PDB entry 1JB4 | X-ray diffraction, 2.23 A resolution | chains A and B

Chain A (and B):
Protein: Nuclear transport factor 2
Source organism: Rattus norvegicus
Notes: chain B of this document is another copy of the same molecule, construct and numbering; everything in this record applies to it too
Reference sequence: P61972 (NTF2_RAT); residues 1-127 here = UniProt positions 1-127
Amino-acid sequence (127 residues; row label = number of the first residue in the row):
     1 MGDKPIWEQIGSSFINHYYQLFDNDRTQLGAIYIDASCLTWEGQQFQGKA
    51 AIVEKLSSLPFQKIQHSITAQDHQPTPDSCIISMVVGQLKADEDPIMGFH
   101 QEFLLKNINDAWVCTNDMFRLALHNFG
Disordered / not traced: 1-3, 127
Construct notes: conflict Asn16 (Gln in P61972); engineered mutation Glu102 (Met in P61972)
Swiss-Prot annotation at these positions:
  - modified residue: Lys4 (N6-acetyllysine)
  - mutagenesis: Trp7 (W7A: No effect on interaction with GDP-bound RAN. Decreased interaction with nucleoporins. Decreased localization to the nuclear pore complex. Decreased GDP-bound RAN and other proteins nuclear import), Tyr19 (Y19A: Loss of interaction with GDP-bound RAN. Loss of GDP-bound RAN nuclear import), Asp23 (D23A/N: No effect on interaction with GDP-bound RAN. Increases GDP-bound RAN nuclear import. Increased interaction with nucleoporins and localization to the nuclear pore complex ...), Glu42 (E42D: Loss of interaction with GDP-bound RAN. Loss of GDP-bound RAN nuclear import; E42K: Loss of interaction with GDP-bound RAN. No effect on interaction with nucleoporins ...), Ile64 (I64A: No effect on homodimerization. Decreased interaction with GDP-bound RAN. Loss of interaction with nucleoporins and localization to the nuclear pore complex; I64Q: No effect on homodimerization ...), His66 (H66A: Loss of interaction with GDP-bound RAN. No effect on interaction with nucleoporins. Decreased proteins nuclear import), Met84 (M84E: Decreased homodimerization), Asp92 to Asp94 (Loss of interaction with GDP-bound RAN. No effect on interaction with nucleoporins. Loss of proteins nuclear import), Asp117 (D117N: Decreased interaction with GDP-bound RAN. No effect on interaction with nucleoporins. No effect on proteins nuclear import), Met118 (M118E: Loss of homodimerization. Decreased interaction with GDP-bound RAN. Decreased interaction with nucleoporins. Decreased localization to the nuclear pore complex), His124 (Loss of interaction with GDP-bound RAN. No effect on interaction with nucleoporins. Decreased proteins nuclear import), Phe126 (Decreased interaction with GDP-bound RAN. No effect on interaction with nucleoporins. No effect on proteins nuclear import)

Interface between chain A and chain B:
Residue-residue contacts (63; chain A residue first):
  Trp7(A) with Gln45(B)
  Cys38(A) with Gln74(B)
  Leu39(A) with Gln74(B)
  Thr40(A) with Asp72(B); Gln74(B), hydrogen bond
  Gln47(A) with Trp7(B)
  Ala70(A) with Arg120(B)
  Asp72(A) with Met118(B); Arg120(B), salt bridge
  His73(A) with Met118(B)
  Gln74(A) with Cys38(B); Leu39(B); Thr40(B), hydrogen bond; Asn116(B); Asp117(B), hydrogen bond (side chain-backbone); Met118(B)
  Pro75(A) with Asn116(B)
  Thr76(A) with Leu104(B); Asn116(B)
  Pro77(A) with Thr115(B); Asn116(B)
  Asp78(A) with Asp78(B); Cys80(B); Lys106(B), salt bridge
  Cys80(A) with Asp78(B)
  Ile82(A) with Asn116(B)
  Ser83(A) with Glu102(B)
  Met84(A) with His100(B); Glu102(B); Met118(B), hydrophobic; Arg120(B)
  Val86(A) with Arg120(B)
  His100(A) with Met84(B); His100(B), hydrogen bond; Glu102(B), salt bridge
  Gln101(A) with Glu102(B)
  Glu102(A) with Ile82(B); Ser83(B); Met84(B); Glu102(B)
  Leu104(A) with Thr76(B); Ile82(B), hydrophobic
  Lys106(A) with Asp78(B), salt bridge
  Thr115(A) with Pro77(B)
  Asn116(A) with Gln74(B); Pro75(B); Thr76(B); Ile82(B)
  Asp117(A) with Gln74(B), hydrogen bond (backbone-side chain)
  Met118(A) with Gln74(B); Ile82(B), hydrophobic; Ser83(B); Met84(B)
  Arg120(A) with Ala70(B); Asp72(B), salt bridge; Met84(B)
  His124(A) with His100(B), hydrogen bond; Ala122(B)
  Asn125(A) with Ala122(B); Leu123(B), hydrogen bond (backbone-backbone)
  Phe126(A) with His100(B); Leu121(B); Leu123(B)
Other interface residues (no listed pair), chain A (35 interface residues in all): Gly43, Gln45, Val85, Ala122
Other interface residues (no listed pair), chain B (36 interface residues in all): Glu8, Gly43, His73, Val86, Gln88, Gly98, Gln101, Phe103

Summary:
Chain A and chain B form an interface of 35 and 36 residues respectively; the contacts include 7 hydrogen
bonds and 5 salt bridges. Among the polar pairs are Asp72(A)-Arg120(B), Asp78(A)-Lys106(B) and
His100(A)-Glu102(B). From UniProt: 14 mutagenesis sites on chain A.
Chain A and chain B are both Nuclear transport factor 2 (Rattus norvegicus); the structure, Crystal structure
of NTF2 M102E mutant, was determined by X-ray diffraction together with 1JB2 and 1JB5 from the same study.
